Entry 8JLB (electron microscopy, 2.36 A resolution); this record covers chains G and J of the 10 polymer chains in the assembly.

[Chain G]
Molecule: Histone H2A type 1-B/E
Organism: Homo sapiens
UniProtKB: P04908 (H2A1B_HUMAN); residues 0-129 here correspond to UniProt positions 1-130 (UniProt number = residue number + 1)
Chain sequence (133 residues; row label = number of the first residue in the row; numbers below 1 keep their minus sign (Gly-3 is residue -3)):
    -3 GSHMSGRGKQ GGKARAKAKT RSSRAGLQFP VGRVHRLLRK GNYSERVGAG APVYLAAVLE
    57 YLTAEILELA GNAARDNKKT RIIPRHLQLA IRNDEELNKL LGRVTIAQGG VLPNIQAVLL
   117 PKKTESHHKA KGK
Unresolved in the structure: -3 to 10, 118-129
Construct notes: expression tag (-3 to -1)
Curated features (UniProtKB/Swiss-Prot):
  - modified residue: Ser1 (N-acetylserine), Arg3 (Citrulline), Lys5 (N6-(2-hydroxyisobutyryl)lysine), Lys9 (N6-(2-hydroxyisobutyryl)lysine), Lys13 (N6-(beta-hydroxybutyryl)lysine), Lys36 (N6-(2-hydroxyisobutyryl)lysine), Lys74 (N6-(2-hydroxyisobutyryl)lysine), Lys75 (N6-(2-hydroxyisobutyryl)lysine), Lys95 (N6-(2-hydroxyisobutyryl)lysine), Gln104 (N5-methylglutamine), Lys118 (N6-(2-hydroxyisobutyryl)lysine), Lys119 (N6-crotonyllysine), Thr120 (Phosphothreonine), Lys125 (N6-crotonyllysine)
  - cross-link (Glycyl lysine isopeptide (Lys-Gly)): Lys13 (interchain with G-Cter in ubiquitin), Lys15 (interchain with G-Cter in ubiquitin), Lys119 (interchain with G-Cter in ubiquitin)

[Chain J]
Molecule: 145-nt DNA strand
Organism: synthetic construct
Sequence (145 nucleotides; each row starts with the number of its first residue; numbers below 1 keep their minus sign (DA-72 is residue -72)):
   -72 ATCGATGTAT ATATCTGACA CGTGCCTGGA GACTAGGGAG TAATCCCCTT GGCGGTTAAA
   -12 ACGCGGGGGA CAGCGCGTAC GTGCGTTTAA GCGGTGCTAG AGCTGTCTAC GACCAATTGA
    48 GCGGCCTCGG CACCGGGATT CTGAT

[Interface between chain G and chain J]
Contacting residue pairs - 14 pairs, chain G then chain J:
  Arg11(G) - DG-42(J)  hydrogen bond to the base
  Ala12(G) - DG-42(J)  sugar contact
  Ala14(G) - DA-43(J)  phosphate contact
  Lys15(G) - DA-43(J)  phosphate contact
  Lys15(G) - DG-42(J)  hydrogen bond to the phosphate
  Thr16(G) - DA-43(J)  phosphate contact
  Arg17(G) - DA-43(J)  salt bridge to the phosphate
  Arg20(G) - DG-42(J)  salt bridge to the phosphate
  Gly28(G) - DA-43(J)  phosphate contact
  Arg29(G) - DG-44(J)  phosphate contact
  Arg32(G) - DG-44(J)  salt bridge to the phosphate
  Arg42(G) - DG-35(J)  sugar contact
  Arg77(G) - DC-54(J)  sugar contact
  Arg77(G) - DA-53(J)  salt bridge to the phosphate
Also at the interface, not in a pair above, chain G (13 interface residues in all): Lys13
Also at the interface, not in a pair above, chain J (8 interface residues in all): DA-41, DG-37

[Overview]
The interface between chain G and chain J involves 13 residues on one side and 8 on the other; the contacts
include 2 hydrogen bonds and 4 salt bridges. Polar pairs include Arg11(G)-DG-42(J), Lys15(G)-DG-42(J) and
Arg17(G)-DA-43(J).
Here chain G is Histone H2A type 1-B/E (Homo sapiens) and chain J is a 145-nt DNA strand (synthetic
construct). Entry 8JLB (Cryo-EM structure of the 145 bp human nucleosome containing H3.2 C110A mutant) was
determined by electron microscopy (same publication as 8JL9, 8JLA and 8JLD).
